PDB entry 4ECX | X-ray diffraction, 1.74 A resolution | chains A and P of the 3 polymer chains in the assembly

Chain A:
Molecule: DNA polymerase eta
From: Homo sapiens
Notes: EC 2.7.7.7; fragment: Catalytic core
UniProtKB: Q9Y253 (POLH_HUMAN); numbering as in UniProt (aligned over 1-432)
Sequence (435 residues; row label = number of the first residue in the row; numbers below 1 keep their minus sign (Gly-2 is residue -2)):
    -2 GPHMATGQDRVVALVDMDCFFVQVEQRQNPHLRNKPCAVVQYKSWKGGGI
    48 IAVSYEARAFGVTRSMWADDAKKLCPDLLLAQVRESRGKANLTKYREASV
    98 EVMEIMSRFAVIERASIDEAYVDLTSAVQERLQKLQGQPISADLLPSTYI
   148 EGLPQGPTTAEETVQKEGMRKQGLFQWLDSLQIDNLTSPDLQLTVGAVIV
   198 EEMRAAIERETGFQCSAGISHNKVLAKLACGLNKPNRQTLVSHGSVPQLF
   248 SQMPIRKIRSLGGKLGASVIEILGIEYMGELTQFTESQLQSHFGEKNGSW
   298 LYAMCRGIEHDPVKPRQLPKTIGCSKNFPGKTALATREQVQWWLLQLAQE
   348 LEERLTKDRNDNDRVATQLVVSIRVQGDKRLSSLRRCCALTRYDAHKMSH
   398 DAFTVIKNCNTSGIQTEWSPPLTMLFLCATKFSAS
Disordered / not traced: 155-159
Sequence notes: expression tag (-2 to 0)
Ion coordination: Mg2+ site 1: Asp13, Asp115, Glu116 (together with 2'-deoxyadenosine 5'-triphosphate) (shared with DT8(P), DA9(P) of chain P); Ca2+: Asp13, Met14, Asp115 (together with 2'-deoxyadenosine 5'-triphosphate); Mg2+ site 2: Asp13, Met14, Asp115 (together with diphosphate) (shared with DA9(P) of chain P)
Ligand contacts:
  - : Asp13, Met14, Asp15, Cys16, Asp115, Lys231
  - diphosphate / 2'-deoxyadenosine 5'-triphosphate: Asp13, Met14, Asp15, Cys16, Phe17, Phe18, Ile48, Ala49, Tyr52, Arg55, Arg61, Ile114, Asp115, Glu116, Lys231
UniProt features mapped onto this chain:
  - binding site (Mg(2+)): Asp13, Met14, Asp115, Glu116
  - binding site (Mn(2+)): Asp13, Met14, Asp115, Glu116
  - binding site (a 2'-deoxyribonucleoside 5'-triphosphate): Arg61
  - natural variant: Val37 (deletion: In XPV), Leu75 (deletion: In XPV), Arg93 (R93P: In XPV), Arg111 (R111H: In XPV), Thr122 (T122P: In XPV), Gly153 (G153D: In a breast cancer sample), Thr191 (T191P: In XPV), Gly263 (G263V: In XPV), Val266 (V266D: In XPV), Gly295 (G295R: In XPV), Arg361 (R361S: In XPV)
  - mutagenesis: Tyr52 (Y52A/F: Reduces DNA polymerase activity; Y52E: Reduces DNA polymerase activity. Increases fidelity of replication and reduces translesion bypass), Arg61 (R61A: Reduces enzymatic activity by two-thirds), Ser62 (S62G: Increased DNA polymerase activity and translesion bypass compared to wild-type), Ala68 (A68S/V: Severe reduction in thymine dimer translesion bypass), Asn324 to Pro326 (Reduces binding to chromatin and to monoubiquitinated PCNA. Abolishes binding to monoubiquitinated PCNA; when associated with 705-E--H-713 Del)
What the authors report for this chain:
  - conformationally variable residues (side-chain flip): Asp13
  - mutagenesis - S113A: unchanged catalytic activity

Chain P:
Molecule: 9-nt DNA strand
Sequence (9 nucleotides; each row starts with the number of its first residue):
     1 AGCGTCATA
Ion coordination: Mg2+ site 1: DT8, DA9 (together with 2'-deoxyadenosine 5'-triphosphate) (shared with Asp13(A), Asp115(A), Glu116(A) of chain A); Mg2+ site 2: DA9 (together with diphosphate) (shared with Asp13(A), Met14(A), Asp115(A) of chain A)

Chain A / chain P interface:
Pairs across the interface (30):
  Asp13(A) - DA9(P)  phosphate contact
  Phe17(A) - DA9(P)  hydrogen bond to the phosphate
  Phe18(A) - DA9(P)  hydrogen bond to the phosphate
  Ile48(A) - DA9(P)  sugar contact
  Ala49(A) - DA9(P)  phosphate contact
  Arg61(A) - DA9(P)  base contact
  Ser113(A) - DT8(P)  hydrogen bond to the phosphate
  Ile114(A) - DA9(P)  sugar contact
  Asp115(A) - DT8(P)  phosphate contact
  Asp115(A) - DA9(P)  phosphate contact
  Glu116(A) - DT8(P)  phosphate contact
  Lys224(A) - DA7(P)  phosphate contact
  Lys224(A) - DT8(P)  salt bridge to the phosphate
  Ile255(A) - DA7(P)  phosphate contact
  Arg256(A) - DA7(P)  phosphate contact
  Ser257(A) - DC6(P)  phosphate contact
  Ser257(A) - DA7(P)  hydrogen bond to the phosphate
  Leu258(A) - DA7(P)  hydrogen bond to the phosphate
  Gly259(A) - DA7(P)  hydrogen bond to the phosphate
  Gly260(A) - DC6(P)  phosphate contact
  Gly260(A) - DA7(P)  phosphate contact
  Lys261(A) - DT5(P)  salt bridge to the phosphate
  Lys261(A) - DC6(P)  hydrogen bond to the phosphate
  Leu262(A) - DC6(P)  hydrogen bond to the phosphate
  Arg377(A) - DG4(P)  salt bridge to the phosphate
  Leu381(A) - DC3(P)  phosphate contact
  Arg382(A) - DG2(P)  sugar contact
  Arg382(A) - DC3(P)  hydrogen bond to the phosphate
  Arg383(A) - DG2(P)  phosphate contact
  Cys384(A) - DG2(P)  hydrogen bond to the phosphate
Other interface residues (no listed pair), chain A (27 interface residues in all): Cys16, Ser379, Ser380
Other interface residues (no listed pair), chain P (9 interface residues in all): DA1

Overview:
The interface between chain A and chain P involves 27 residues on one side and 9 on the other, with 10
hydrogen bonds and 3 salt bridges. Polar contacts include Phe17(A)-DA9(P), Phe18(A)-DA9(P) and
Ser113(A)-DT8(P). The paper reports that S113A of chain A leaves catalytic activity unchanged; conformational
variability at Asp13(A).
Here chain A is DNA polymerase eta (Homo sapiens) and chain P is a 9-nt DNA strand. Entry 4ECX (Human DNA
polymerase eta - DNA ternary complex: Reaction in the AT crystal at pH 7.0 ...) was determined by X-ray
diffraction together with 4ECQ, 4ECR, 4ECS, 4ECT, 4ECU, 4ECV and 10 further entries from the same study.
